Entry 5S4Q (X-ray diffraction, 2.59 A resolution); this record covers chains B and E of the 6 polymer chains in the assembly.

# Chain B
Name: Tubulin beta-2B chain
From: Bos taurus
UniProtKB: Q6B856 (TBB2B_BOVIN); the author numbering skips numbers that UniProt does not, so the offset changes along the chain: 1-42 = UniProt 1-42; 45-360 = UniProt 43-358; 369-455 = UniProt 359-445
Amino-acid sequence (445 residues; row label = number of the first residue in the row; note: 10 numbers in that range are skipped by the numbering (no residue carries them; nothing is unmodelled there)):
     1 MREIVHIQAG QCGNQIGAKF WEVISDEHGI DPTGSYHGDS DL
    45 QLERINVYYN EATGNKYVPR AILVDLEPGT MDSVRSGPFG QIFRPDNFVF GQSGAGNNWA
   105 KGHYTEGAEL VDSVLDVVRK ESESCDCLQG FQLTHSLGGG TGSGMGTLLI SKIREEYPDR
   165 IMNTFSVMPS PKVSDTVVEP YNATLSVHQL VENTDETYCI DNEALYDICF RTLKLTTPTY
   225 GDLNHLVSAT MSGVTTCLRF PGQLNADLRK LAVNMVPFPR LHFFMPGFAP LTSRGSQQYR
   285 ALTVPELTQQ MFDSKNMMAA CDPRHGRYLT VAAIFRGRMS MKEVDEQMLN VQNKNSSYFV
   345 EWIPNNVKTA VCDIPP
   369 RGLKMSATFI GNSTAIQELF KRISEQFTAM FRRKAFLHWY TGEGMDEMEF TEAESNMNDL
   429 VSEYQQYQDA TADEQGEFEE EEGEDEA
Unresolved in the structure: 279-280, 438-455
Curated features (UniProtKB/Swiss-Prot):
  - motif: Met-1 to Ile-4 (MREI motif)
  - binding site (GTP): Gln-11, Glu-71, Ser-140, Gly-144, Thr-145, Gly-146, Asn-206, Asn-228
  - binding site (Mg(2+)): Glu-71
  - modified residue: Ser-40 (Phosphoserine), Thr-57 (Phosphothreonine), Lys-60 (N6-acetyllysine), Ser-174 (Phosphoserine), Thr-287 (Phosphothreonine), Thr-292 (Phosphothreonine), Arg-320 (Omega-N-methylarginine), Glu-448 (5-glutamyl polyglutamate)
  - cross-link (Glycyl lysine isopeptide (Lys-Gly)): Lys-60 (interchain with G-Cter in ubiquitin), Lys-326 (interchain with G-Cter in ubiquitin)
Ion coordination: Mg2+: Gln-11 (together with GDP); Ca2+: Glu-113 (shared with 1 residue of chain C)
Residues lining bound ligands:
  - GDP (guanosine-5'-diphosphate): Gly-10, Gln-11, Cys-12, Gln-15, Ile-16, Asp-69, Ala-99, Asn-101, Ser-140, Gly-142, Gly-143, Gly-144, Thr-145, Gly-146, Ser-147, Val-171, Pro-173, Val-177, Asp-179, Glu-183, Asn-206, Leu-209, Tyr-224, Leu-227, Asn-228
  - WVD (4-(4-methyl-1,3-thiazole-5-carbonyl)piperazin-2-one): Glu-200, Val-238, Cys-241, Leu-242, Leu-255, Asn-258, Met-259, Ala-316, Ile-318, Ala-354, Ile-378

# Chain E
Name: Stathmin-4
From: Rattus norvegicus
UniProtKB: P63043 (STMN4_RAT); residues 5-145 here correspond to UniProt positions 49-189 (UniProt number = residue number + 44)
Amino-acid sequence (143 residues; row label = number of the first residue in the row):
     3 MADMEVIELN KCTSGQSFEV ILKPPSFDGV PEFNASLPRR RDPSLEEIQK KLEAAEERRK
    63 YQEAELLKHL AEKREHEREV IQKAIEENNN FIKMAKEKLA QKMESNKENR EAHLAAMLER
   123 LQEKDKHAEE VRKNKELKEE ASR
Unresolved in the structure: 3-5, 29-43, 144-145
Differences from the reference sequence: initiating methionine (3); expression tag (4)
Curated features (UniProtKB/Swiss-Prot):
  - modified residue: Ser-46 (Phosphoserine)

# Interface between chain B and chain E
Pairs across the interface (25; chain B residue first):
  His-107(B) / Lys-75(E)  hydrogen bond
  Tyr-108(B) / His-78(E)  hydrogen bond
  Tyr-108(B) / Glu-79(E)
  Tyr-108(B) / Val-82(E)  hydrophobic
  Tyr-108(B) / Ile-83(E)
  Leu-152(B) / Glu-79(E)
  Ser-155(B) / Leu-72(E)
  Ser-155(B) / Lys-75(E)
  Ser-155(B) / Arg-76(E)  hydrogen bond
  Lys-156(B) / Arg-76(E)
  Lys-156(B) / Glu-79(E)  salt bridge
  Arg-158(B) / Leu-68(E)
  Glu-159(B) / Leu-69(E)
  Glu-159(B) / Leu-72(E)
  Glu-159(B) / Arg-76(E)  salt bridge
  Pro-162(B) / Glu-65(E)
  Gln-193(B) / Lys-75(E)
  Glu-196(B) / His-71(E)  salt bridge
  Thr-409(B) / Glu-89(E)
  Glu-411(B) / Val-82(E)
  Glu-411(B) / Ala-86(E)
  Gly-412(B) / Val-82(E)
  Gly-412(B) / Lys-85(E)
  Gly-412(B) / Ala-86(E)
  Glu-417(B) / His-78(E)  salt bridge
Interface residues without a listed pair, chain B (17 interface residues in all): Thr-109, Gly-410, Met-413

# Overview
17 residues of chain B face 14 of chain E across their interface, with 3 hydrogen bonds and 4 salt bridges.
Polar contacts include Lys-156(B)/Glu-79(E), Glu-159(B)/Arg-76(E) and Glu-196(B)/His-71(E). Ligands of chain
B: GDP and compound WVD.
Chain B is Tubulin beta-2B chain (Bos taurus) and chain E is Stathmin-4 (Rattus norvegicus); the structure,
Tubulin-Z422344882-complex, was determined by X-ray diffraction (same publication as 5S4L, 5S4M, 5S4N, 5S4O,
5S4P, 5S4R and 52 further entries).
